PDB entry 7YOP | X-ray diffraction, 2.20 A resolution | chains A and B

Chain A (and B):
Name: Cell division protein FtsZ
From: Spiroplasma melliferum KC3
Notes: chain B of this document is another copy of the same molecule, construct and numbering; everything in this record applies to it too
UniProt: A0A037UPJ1 (A0A037UPJ1_SPIME); numbering as in UniProt (aligned over 1-314)
Amino-acid sequence (322 residues; each row starts with the number of its first residue):
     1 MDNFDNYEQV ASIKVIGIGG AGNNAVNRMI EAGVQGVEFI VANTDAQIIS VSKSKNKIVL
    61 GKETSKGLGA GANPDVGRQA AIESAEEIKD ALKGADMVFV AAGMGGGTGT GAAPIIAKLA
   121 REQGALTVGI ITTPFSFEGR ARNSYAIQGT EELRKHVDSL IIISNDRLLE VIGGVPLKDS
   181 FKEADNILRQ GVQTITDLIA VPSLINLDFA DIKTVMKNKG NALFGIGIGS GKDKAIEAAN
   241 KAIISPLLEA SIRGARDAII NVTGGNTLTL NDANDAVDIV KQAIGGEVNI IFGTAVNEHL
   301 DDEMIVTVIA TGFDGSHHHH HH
Unresolved in the structure: 1-9, 172-184, 313-322 (chain B: 1-9, 314-322)
Differences from the reference sequence: expression tag (315-322)
Ligand contacts:
  - GDP (guanosine-5'-diphosphate): Gly19, Gly20, Ala21, Asn24, Asn43, Gly71, Gly103, Met104, Gly105, Gly106, Gly107, Thr108, Gly109, Thr110, Thr132, Pro134, Glu138, Arg142, Asn165
  - GMP-PNP (GNP; phosphoaminophosphonic acid-guanylate ester): Phe137, Glu138, Gly139, Arg140, Ala141, Ile187

Interface between chain A and chain B:
Pairs across the interface - 116 pairs, chain A then chain B:
  Ile13(A) - Thr196(B)
  Val15(A) - Val192(B)  hydrophobic
  Asn24(A) - Asp185(B)
  Ala25(A) - Asp185(B)
  Ala25(A) - Leu188(B)  hydrophobic
  Arg28(A) - Asp185(B)
  Arg28(A) - Asn186(B)  hydrogen bond
  Arg28(A) - Arg189(B)
  Met29(A) - Leu188(B)
  Met29(A) - Arg189(B)
  Met29(A) - Val192(B)  hydrophobic
  Ala32(A) - Arg189(B)
  Val34(A) - Arg189(B)
  Val34(A) - Gln193(B)
  Gln35(A) - Val201(B)
  Val37(A) - Thr196(B)
  Asp96(A) - Phe209(B)
  Met97(A) - Ile195(B)  hydrophobic
  Met97(A) - Phe209(B)  hydrophobic
  Phe99(A) - Val192(B)  hydrophobic
  Phe99(A) - Thr196(B)
  Leu126(A) - Phe209(B)  hydrophobic
  Leu126(A) - Lys213(B)
  Leu126(A) - Lys217(B)
  Ile130(A) - Leu188(B)
  Ile130(A) - Gly191(B)
  Thr132(A) - Leu188(B)
  Phe135(A) - Leu169(B)  hydrophobic
  Phe135(A) - Phe181(B)  hydrophobic
  Phe137(A) - Phe135(B)  hydrophobic
  Phe137(A) - Ile172(B)  hydrophobic
  Glu138(A) - Phe135(B)
  Glu138(A) - Phe137(B)
  Arg140(A) - Asn24(B)
  Arg142(A) - Phe137(B)
  Arg142(A) - Glu138(B)
  Arg154(A) - Gly220(B)
  Arg154(A) - Asn221(B)  hydrogen bond
  Asp158(A) - Met216(B)
  Asp158(A) - Lys217(B)
  Asp158(A) - Asn218(B)  hydrogen bond (side chain-backbone)
  Asp158(A) - Lys219(B)  hydrogen bond (backbone-backbone)
  Asp158(A) - Gly220(B)  hydrogen bond (backbone-backbone)
  Ser159(A) - Met216(B)  hydrogen bond (side chain-backbone)
  Ser159(A) - Lys219(B)
  Ser159(A) - Gly220(B)
  Leu160(A) - Gly220(B)  hydrogen bond (backbone-backbone)
  Leu160(A) - Asn221(B)
  Leu160(A) - Ala222(B)  hydrogen bond (backbone-backbone)
  Ile161(A) - Ala222(B)
  Ile161(A) - Phe224(B)  hydrophobic
  Ile162(A) - Asn221(B)
  Ile162(A) - Glu249(B)
  Ile163(A) - Ile187(B)  hydrophobic
  Ile163(A) - Leu188(B)  hydrophobic
  Asn165(A) - Ala184(B)
  Arg167(A) - Pro246(B)
  Leu168(A) - Glu183(B)
  Leu168(A) - Ala184(B)  hydrophobic
  Leu168(A) - Ile187(B)  hydrophobic
  Leu168(A) - Leu247(B)  hydrophobic
  Leu169(A) - Ile172(B)  hydrophobic
  Val171(A) - Pro246(B)  hydrophobic
  Asp185(A) - Arg28(B)
  Asp185(A) - Ile172(B)
  Asn186(A) - Ala25(B)
  Asn186(A) - Arg28(B)
  Ile187(A) - Ile163(B)  hydrophobic
  Ile187(A) - Leu168(B)  hydrophobic
  Leu188(A) - Ala21(B)
  Leu188(A) - Ala25(B)  hydrophobic
  Leu188(A) - Met29(B)
  Leu188(A) - Ile130(B)  hydrophobic
  Leu188(A) - Thr132(B)
  Arg189(A) - Arg28(B)
  Arg189(A) - Met29(B)
  Arg189(A) - Ala32(B)
  Gly191(A) - Ile130(B)
  Val192(A) - Val15(B)  hydrophobic
  Val192(A) - Met29(B)  hydrophobic
  Gln193(A) - Val34(B)
  Ile195(A) - Phe99(B)  hydrophobic
  Thr196(A) - Ile13(B)
  Thr196(A) - Val37(B)
  Thr196(A) - Phe99(B)
  Ala200(A) - Gln35(B)
  Ala200(A) - Gly36(B)
  Val201(A) - Gln35(B)
  Phe209(A) - Ala11(B)  hydrophobic
  Phe209(A) - Asp96(B)
  Ile212(A) - Met97(B)  hydrophobic
  Lys213(A) - Leu126(B)
  Met216(A) - Val128(B)  hydrophobic
  Met216(A) - Asp158(B)
  Met216(A) - Ser159(B)  hydrogen bond (backbone-side chain)
  Lys217(A) - Leu126(B)
  Lys217(A) - Asp158(B)
  Asn218(A) - Arg121(B)  hydrogen bond
  Asn218(A) - Asp158(B)  hydrogen bond (backbone-side chain)
  Lys219(A) - Asp158(B)  hydrogen bond (backbone-backbone)
  Gly220(A) - Asp158(B)  hydrogen bond (backbone-backbone)
  Gly220(A) - Ser159(B)
  Gly220(A) - Leu160(B)  hydrogen bond (backbone-backbone)
  Asn221(A) - Arg154(B)  hydrogen bond
  Asn221(A) - Leu160(B)
  Ala222(A) - Leu160(B)  hydrogen bond (backbone-backbone)
  Ala222(A) - Ile161(B)
  Phe224(A) - Ile161(B)  hydrophobic
  Pro246(A) - Arg167(B)
  Pro246(A) - Glu170(B)
  Pro246(A) - Val171(B)
  Leu247(A) - Arg167(B)
  Leu247(A) - Leu168(B)
  Leu247(A) - Val171(B)  hydrophobic
  Glu249(A) - Ile162(B)
  Ile309(A) - Ile161(B)  hydrophobic
Also at the interface, not in a pair above, chain A (69 interface residues in all): Ala11, Ala21, Gly36, Ala72, Val128, Ile131, Glu170, Ile199, Ser245
Also at the interface, not in a pair above, chain B (72 interface residues in all): Ala102, Ile131, Arg142, Ile199, Ala200, Ile212, Ile309, Thr311

Summary:
The interface between chain A and chain B involves 69 residues on one side and 72 on the other; the contacts
include 16 hydrogen bonds. Polar pairs include Arg28(A)-Asn186(B), Arg154(A)-Asn221(B) and
Asp158(A)-Asn218(B). Chain A binds GDP and GMP-PNP.
Chain A and chain B are both Cell division protein FtsZ (Spiroplasma melliferum KC3); the structure,
Spiroplasma melliferum FtsZ bound to GMPPNP, was determined by X-ray diffraction together with 8GRW and 7YSZ
from the same study.
